Entry 6S45 (X-ray diffraction, 2.20 A resolution); this record covers chain A.

# Chain A
Name: Phototropin-2
From: Arabidopsis thaliana
Notes: EC 2.7.11.1
UniProt: P93025 (PHOT2_ARATH); numbering as in UniProt (aligned over 388-492)
Sequence (128 residues; row label = number of the first residue in the row):
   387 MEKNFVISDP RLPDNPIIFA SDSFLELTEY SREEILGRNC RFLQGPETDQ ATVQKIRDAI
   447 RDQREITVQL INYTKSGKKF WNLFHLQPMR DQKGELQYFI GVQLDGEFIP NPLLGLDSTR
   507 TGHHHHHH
Disordered / not traced: 503-514
Construct notes: initiating methionine (387); expression tag (493-514)
Ligand contacts: FMN (flavin mononucleotide): Val392, Ser394, Asn401, Asn425, Cys426, Arg427, Leu429, Gln430, Val439, Ile442, Arg443, Ile446, Leu456, Asn458, Asn468, Phe470, Leu472, Phe485, Ile486, Gly487, Gln489
UniProt features mapped onto this chain:
  - binding site (FMN): Asn425, Arg427, Gln430, Arg443, Asn458, Asn468, Phe470, Gln489
  - modified residue: Cys426 (S-4a-FMN cysteine)
What the authors report for this chain:
  - binding site for flavin mononucleotide: Asn458, Gln489

# In short
Ligands of chain A: flavin mononucleotide. Curated annotation (UniProt) lists 8 FMN-binding residues. The
paper reports a binding site for flavin mononucleotide at Asn458 and Gln489.
Chain A is Phototropin-2 (Arabidopsis thaliana); the structure, Room temperature structure of the dark state
of the LOV2 domain of phototropin-2 from Arabidopsis thaliana, was determined by X-ray diffraction (same
publication as 6S46).
